3QJZ - chain A; structure by X-ray diffraction, 2.90 A resolution.

[Chain A]
Molecule: Phosphatidylinositol-4,5-bisphosphate 3-kinase catalytic subunit gamma isoform
Organism: Homo sapiens
Notes: EC 2.7.1.153; fragment: catalytic domain
Reference sequence: P48736 (PK3CG_HUMAN); numbering as in UniProt (aligned over 144-1102)
Sequence (960 residues; numbered 143 to 1102; the number before each row is that of its first residue):
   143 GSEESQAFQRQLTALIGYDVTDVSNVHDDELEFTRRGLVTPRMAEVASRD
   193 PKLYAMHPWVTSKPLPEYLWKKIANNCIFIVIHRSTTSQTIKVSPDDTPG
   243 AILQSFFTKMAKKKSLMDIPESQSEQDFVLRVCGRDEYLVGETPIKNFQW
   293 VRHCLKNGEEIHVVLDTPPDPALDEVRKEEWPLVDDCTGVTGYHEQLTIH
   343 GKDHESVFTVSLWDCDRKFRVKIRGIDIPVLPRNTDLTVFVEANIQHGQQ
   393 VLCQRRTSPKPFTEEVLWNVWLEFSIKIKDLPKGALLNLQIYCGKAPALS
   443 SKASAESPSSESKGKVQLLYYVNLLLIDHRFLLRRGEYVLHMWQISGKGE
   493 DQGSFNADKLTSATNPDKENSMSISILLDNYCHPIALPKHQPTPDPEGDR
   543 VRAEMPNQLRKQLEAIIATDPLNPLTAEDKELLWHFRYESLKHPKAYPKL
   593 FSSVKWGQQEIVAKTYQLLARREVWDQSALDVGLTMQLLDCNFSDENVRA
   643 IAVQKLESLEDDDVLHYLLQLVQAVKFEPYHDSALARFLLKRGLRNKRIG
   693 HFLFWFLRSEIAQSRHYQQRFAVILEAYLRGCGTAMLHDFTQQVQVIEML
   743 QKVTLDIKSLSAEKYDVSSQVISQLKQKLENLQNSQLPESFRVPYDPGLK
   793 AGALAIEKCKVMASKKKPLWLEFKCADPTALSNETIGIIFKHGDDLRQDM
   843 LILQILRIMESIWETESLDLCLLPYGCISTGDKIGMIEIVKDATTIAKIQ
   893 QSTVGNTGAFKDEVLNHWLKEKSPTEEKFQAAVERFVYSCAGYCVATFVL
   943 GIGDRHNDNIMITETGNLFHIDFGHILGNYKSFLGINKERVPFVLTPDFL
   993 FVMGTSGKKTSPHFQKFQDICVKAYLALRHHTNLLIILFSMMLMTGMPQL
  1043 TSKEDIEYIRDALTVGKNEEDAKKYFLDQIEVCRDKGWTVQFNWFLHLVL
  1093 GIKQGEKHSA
Unresolved in the structure: 143-146, 226-228, 249-270, 322-355, 373-379, 436-457, 488-496, 522-545, 754-757, 777-779, 896-899, 968-980, 1041-1043, 1090-1102
Construct notes: expression tag (143)
UniProt features mapped onto this chain:
  - region: Val803 to Lys809 (G-loop), Gly943 to Asn951 (Catalytic loop), His962 to Thr988 (Activation loop)
  - binding site (ATP): Gly829 to Leu838, Leu864 to Thr872, Phe961 to Leu969
  - modified residue: Thr1024 (Phosphothreonine), Ser1101 (Phosphoserine)
Residues lining bound ligands: QJZ (N-{6-[2-(methylsulfanyl)pyrimidin-4-yl]-1,3-benzothiazol-2-yl}acetamide): Met804, Ser806, Pro810, Trp812, Ile831, Lys833, Asp841, Tyr867, Ile879, Glu880, Ile881, Val882, Lys883, Asp884, Ala885, Met953, Phe961, Ile963, Asp964

[Overview]
Ligands of chain A: compound QJZ. UniProt lists 28 ATP-binding residues.
Chain A is Phosphatidylinositol-4,5-bisphosphate 3-kinase catalytic subunit gamma isoform (Homo sapiens); the
structure, Crystal structure of PI3K-gamma in complex with benzothiazole 1, was determined by X-ray
diffraction, deposited together with 3QK0.
